Entry 1JMU (X-ray diffraction, 2.80 A resolution); this record covers chains F and I of the 9 polymer chains in the assembly.

[Chain F]
Molecule: Protein mu-1
From: Reovirus sp
Notes: fragment: C-terminus (residues 43-708)
Reference sequence: P11077 (VM2_REOVL); numbering as in UniProt (aligned over 43-708)
Sequence (666 residues; numbered 43 to 708; the number before each row is that of its first residue):
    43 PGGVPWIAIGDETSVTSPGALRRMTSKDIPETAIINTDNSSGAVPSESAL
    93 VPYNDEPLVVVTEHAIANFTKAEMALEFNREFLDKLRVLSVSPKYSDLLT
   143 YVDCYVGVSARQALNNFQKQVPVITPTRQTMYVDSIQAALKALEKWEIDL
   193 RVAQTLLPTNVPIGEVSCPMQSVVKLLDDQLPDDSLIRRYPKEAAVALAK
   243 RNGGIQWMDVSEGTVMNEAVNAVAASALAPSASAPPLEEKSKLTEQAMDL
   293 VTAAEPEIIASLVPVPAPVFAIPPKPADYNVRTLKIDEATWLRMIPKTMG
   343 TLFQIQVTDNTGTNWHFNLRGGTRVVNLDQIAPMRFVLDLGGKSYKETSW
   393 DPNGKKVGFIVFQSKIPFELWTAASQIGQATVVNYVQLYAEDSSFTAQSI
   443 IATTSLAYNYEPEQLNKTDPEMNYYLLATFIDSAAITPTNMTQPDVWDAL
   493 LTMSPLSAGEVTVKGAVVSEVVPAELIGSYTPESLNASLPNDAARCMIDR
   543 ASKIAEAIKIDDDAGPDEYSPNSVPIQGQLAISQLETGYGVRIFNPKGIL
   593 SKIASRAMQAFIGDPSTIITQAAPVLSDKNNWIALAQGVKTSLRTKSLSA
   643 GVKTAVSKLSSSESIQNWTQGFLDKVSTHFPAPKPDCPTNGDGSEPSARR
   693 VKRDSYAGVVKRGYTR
Disordered / not traced: 72-96, 676-708

[Chain I]
Molecule: Sigma 3 protein
From: Reovirus sp
Reference sequence: Q86292 (Q86292_9REOV); residue numbers follow UniProt; this construct covers 1-365
Sequence (366 residues; row label = number of the first residue in the row; numbering starts at 0):
     0 XMEVCLPNGHQIVDLINNAFEGRVSIYSAQEGWDKTISAQPDMMVCGGAV
    50 VCMHCLGVVGSLQRKLKHLPHHRCNQQIRHQDYVDVQFADRVTAHWKRGM
   100 LSFVCQMHAMMNDVSPEDLDRVRTEGGSLVELNWLQVDPNSMFRSIHSSW
   150 TDPLQVVDDLDTKLDQYWTALNLMIDSSDLVPNFMMRDPSHAFNGVRLEG
   200 DARQTQFSRTFDSRSSLEWGVMVYDYSELEHDPSKGRAYRKELVTPARDF
   250 GHFGLSHYSRATTPILGKMPAVFSGMLTGNCKMYPFIKGTAKLKTVRKLV
   300 DSVNHAWGVEKIRYALGPGGMTGWYNRTMQQAPIVLTPAALTMFSDTTKF
   350 GDLDYPVMIGDPMILG
Modified residues: ACE (acetyl group) at position 0
Sequence notes: engineered mutation Cys104 (Ala in Q86292)

[Interface between chain F and chain I]
Pairs across the interface (69):
  Pro306(F) with Glu309(I)
  Ile328(F) with Gln330(I), hydrogen bond (backbone-side chain); Ile333(I), hydrophobic; Val334(I), hydrophobic
  Asp329(F) with His9(I); Val334(I)
  Glu330(F) with His9(I)
  Thr332(F) with Pro317(I); Arg326(I)
  Met336(F) with Ile333(I), hydrophobic
  Thr340(F) with Thr341(I)
  Glu411(F) with Gln329(I)
  Val505(F) with Arg312(I), hydrogen bond (backbone-side chain)
  Lys506(F) with Asn7(I); Tyr313(I), hydrogen bond (side chain-backbone); Ala314(I); Pro317(I)
  Ala508(F) with Arg312(I); Pro317(I), hydrophobic
  Val510(F) with Arg312(I)
  Glu512(F) with Tyr313(I)
  Val513(F) with Tyr313(I)
  Val514(F) with Glu309(I); Tyr313(I), hydrogen bond (backbone-side chain)
  Glu517(F) with Lys310(I); Tyr313(I)
  Leu518(F) with Tyr313(I), hydrophobic
  Ile519(F) with Cys4(I), hydrogen bond (backbone-side chain)
  Gly520(F) with Cys4(I)
  Ser521(F) with Asn7(I), hydrogen bond (backbone-side chain); Tyr313(I)
  Tyr522(F) with Asn7(I)
  Thr523(F) with Asn7(I), hydrogen bond (backbone-side chain); His9(I), hydrogen bond; Gln10(I)
  Glu525(F) with His9(I)
  Ser526(F) with Asn7(I), hydrogen bond; His9(I)
  Ser575(F) with ACE_0(I), hydrogen bond (side chain-backbone); Met1(I), hydrogen bond (side chain-backbone); His70(I), hydrogen bond (backbone-side chain)
  Glu578(F) with ACE_0(I); His70(I), hydrogen bond (backbone-side chain)
  Gly580(F) with His70(I); His71(I)
  Tyr581(F) with His53(I); Leu68(I), hydrophobic; Pro69(I); His70(I); His71(I), hydrogen bond (backbone-backbone); Cys73(I), hydrophobic; Gln75(I)
  Gly582(F) with Leu68(I); Pro69(I)
  Val583(F) with His67(I); Leu68(I), hydrogen bond (backbone-backbone); His70(I)
  Arg584(F) with His70(I), hydrogen bond
  Gln613(F) with Pro6(I); Gln10(I), hydrogen bond; Ala48(I); Val57(I)
  Ala614(F) with Gly59(I)
  Pro616(F) with Arg63(I)
  Asp620(F) with Met1(I); Glu2(I), hydrogen bond (side chain-backbone)
  Lys621(F) with Glu2(I), salt bridge; Lys310(I)
  Asn622(F) with Glu2(I), hydrogen bond
Other interface residues (no listed pair), chain F (42 interface residues in all): Leu334, Pro338, Pro409, Gln576, Thr579
Other interface residues (no listed pair), chain I (35 interface residues in all): Leu5, Ser60, Gly316

[Overview]
42 residues of chain F and 35 residues of chain I are in contact, with 19 hydrogen bonds and 1 salt bridge.
Among the polar pairs are Lys621(F)-Glu2(I), Ile328(F)-Gln330(I) and Val505(F)-Arg312(I).
Chain F is Protein mu-1 and chain I is Sigma 3 protein, both from Reovirus sp; the structure, Crystal
Structure of the Reovirus mu1/sigma3 Complex, was determined by X-ray diffraction.
